1L19 - chain A; structure by X-ray diffraction, 1.70 A resolution.

== Chain A ==
Molecule: T4 lysozyme
From: Enterobacteria phage T4
Notes: EC 3.2.1.17
Reference sequence: P00720 (LYS_BPT4); residue numbers follow UniProt; this construct covers 1-164
Chain sequence (164 residues; numbered 1 to 164; the number before each row is that of its first residue):
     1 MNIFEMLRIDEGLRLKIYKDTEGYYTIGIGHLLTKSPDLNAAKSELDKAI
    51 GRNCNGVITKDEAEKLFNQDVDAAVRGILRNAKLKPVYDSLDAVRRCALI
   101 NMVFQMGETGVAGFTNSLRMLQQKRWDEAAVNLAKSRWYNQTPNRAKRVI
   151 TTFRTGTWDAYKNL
Sequence notes: engineered mutation Asp38 (Ser in P00720)
Curated features (UniProtKB/Swiss-Prot):
  - active site (Proton donor/acceptor): Glu11, Asp20
  - binding site (substrate): Leu32, Phe104, Ser117, Asn132

== Overview ==
From UniProt: active-site residues Glu11 and Asp20 and 4 substrate-binding residues.
Chain A is T4 lysozyme (Enterobacteria phage T4); the structure, Enhanced protein thermostability from
designed mutations that interact with alpha-helix dipoles, was determined by X-ray diffraction (same
publication as 1L20).
